8B1R - chains B and C of the 5 polymer chains in the assembly; structure by electron microscopy, 3.20 A resolution.

# Chain B
Molecule: RecBCD enzyme subunit RecB
Organism: Escherichia coli
Notes: EC 3.1.11.5
UniProt: A0A024LB08 (A0A024LB08_ECOLX); residues 1-1180 here = UniProt positions 1-1180
Chain sequence (1180 residues; numbered 1 to 1180; the number before each row is that of its first residue):
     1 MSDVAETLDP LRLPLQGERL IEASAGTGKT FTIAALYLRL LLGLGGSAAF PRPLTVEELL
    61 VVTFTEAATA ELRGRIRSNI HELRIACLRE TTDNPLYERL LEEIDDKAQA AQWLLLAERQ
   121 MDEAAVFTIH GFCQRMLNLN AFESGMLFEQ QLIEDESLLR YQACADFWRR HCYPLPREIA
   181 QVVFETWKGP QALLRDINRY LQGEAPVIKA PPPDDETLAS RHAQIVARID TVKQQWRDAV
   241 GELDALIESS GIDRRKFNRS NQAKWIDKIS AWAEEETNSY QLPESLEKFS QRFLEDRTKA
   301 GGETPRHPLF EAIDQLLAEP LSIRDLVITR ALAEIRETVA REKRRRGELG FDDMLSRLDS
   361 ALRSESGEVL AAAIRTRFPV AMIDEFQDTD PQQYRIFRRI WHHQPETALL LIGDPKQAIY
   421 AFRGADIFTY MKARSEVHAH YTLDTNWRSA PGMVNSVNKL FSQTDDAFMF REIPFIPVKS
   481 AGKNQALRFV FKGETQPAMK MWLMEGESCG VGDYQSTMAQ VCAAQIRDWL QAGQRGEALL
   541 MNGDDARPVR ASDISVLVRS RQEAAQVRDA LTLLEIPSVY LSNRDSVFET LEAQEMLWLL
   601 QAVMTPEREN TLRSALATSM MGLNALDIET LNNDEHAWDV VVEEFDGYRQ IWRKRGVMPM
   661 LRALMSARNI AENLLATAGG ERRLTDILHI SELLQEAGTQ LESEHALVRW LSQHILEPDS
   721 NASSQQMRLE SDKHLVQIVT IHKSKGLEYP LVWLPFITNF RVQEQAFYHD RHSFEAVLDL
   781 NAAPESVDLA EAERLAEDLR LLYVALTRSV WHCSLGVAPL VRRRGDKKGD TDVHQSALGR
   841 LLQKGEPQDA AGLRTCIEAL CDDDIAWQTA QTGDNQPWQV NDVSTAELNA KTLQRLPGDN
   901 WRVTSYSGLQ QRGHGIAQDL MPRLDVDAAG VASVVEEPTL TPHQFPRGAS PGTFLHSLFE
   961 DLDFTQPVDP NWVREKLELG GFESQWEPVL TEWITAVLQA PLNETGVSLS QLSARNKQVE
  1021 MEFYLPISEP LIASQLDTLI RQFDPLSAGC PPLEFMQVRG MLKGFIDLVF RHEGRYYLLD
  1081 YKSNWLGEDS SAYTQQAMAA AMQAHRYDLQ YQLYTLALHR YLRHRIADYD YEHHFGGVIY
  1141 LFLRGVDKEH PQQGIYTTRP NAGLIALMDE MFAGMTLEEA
Not modelled in the structure: 1-4, 1175-1180
Metal / ion sites: Mg2+: Asp-1067, Asp-1080, Tyr-1081

# Chain C
Molecule: RecBCD enzyme subunit RecC
Organism: Escherichia coli
Notes: EC 3.1.11.5
UniProt: P07648 (RECC_ECOLI); residue numbers follow UniProt; this construct covers 1-1122
Chain sequence (1122 residues; row label = number of the first residue in the row):
     1 MLRVYHSNRL DVLEALMEFI VERERLDDPF EPEMILVQST GMAQWLQMTL SQKFGIAANI
    61 DFPLPASFIW DMFVRVLPEI PKESAFNKQS MSWKLMTLLP QLLEREDFTL LRHYLTDDSD
   121 KRKLFQLSSK AADLFDQYLV YRPDWLAQWE TGHLVEGLGE AQAWQAPLWK ALVEYTHQLG
   181 QPRWHRANLY QRFIETLESA TTCPPGLPSR VFICGISALP PVYLQALQAL GKHIEIHLLF
   241 TNPCRYYWGD IKDPAYLAKL LTRQRRHSFE DRELPLFRDS ENAGQLFNSD GEQDVGNPLL
   301 ASWGKLGRDY IYLLSDLESS QELDAFVDVT PDNLLHNIQS DILELENRAV AGVNIEEFSR
   361 SDNKRPLDPL DSSITFHVCH SPQREVEVLH DRLLAMLEED PTLTPRDIIV MVADIDSYSP
   421 FIQAVFGSAP ADRYLPYAIS DRRARQSHPV LEAFISLLSL PDSRFVSEDV LALLDVPVLA
   481 ARFDITEEGL RYLRQWVNES GIRWGIDDDN VRELELPATG QHTWRFGLTR MLLGYAMESA
   541 QGEWQSVLPY DESSGLIAEL VGHLASLLMQ LNIWRRGLAQ ERPLEEWLPV CRDMLNAFFL
   601 PDAETEAAMT LIEQQWQAII AEGLGAQYGD AVPLSLLRDE LAQRLDQERI SQRFLAGPVN
   661 ICTLMPMRSI PFKVVCLLGM NDGVYPRQLA PLGFDLMSQK PKRGDRSRRD DDRYLFLEAL
   721 ISAQQKLYIS YIGRSIQDNS ERFPSVLVQE LIDYIGQSHY LPGDEALNCD ESEARVKAHL
   781 TCLHTRMPFD PQNYQPGERQ SYAREWLPAA SQAGKAHSEF VQPLPFTLPE TVPLETLQRF
   841 WAHPVRAFFQ MRLQVNFRTE DSEIPDTEPF ILEGLSRYQI NQQLLNALVE QDDAERLFRR
   901 FRAAGDLPYG AFGEIFWETQ CQEMQQLADR VIACRQPGQS MEIDLACNGV QITGWLPQVQ
   961 PDGLLRWRPS LLSVAQGMQL WLEHLVYCAS GGNGESRLFL RKDGEWRFPP LAAEQALHYL
  1021 SQLIEGYREG MSAPLLVLPE SGGAWLKTCY DAQNDAMLDD DSTLQKARTK FLQAYEGNMM
  1081 VRGEGDDIWY QRLWRQLTPE TMEAIVEQSQ RFLLPLFRFN QS
Not modelled in the structure: 1122
Swiss-Prot annotation at these positions:
  - natural variant: Gln-647 to Leu-655 (sequence variant, change not given here; In recC-1004)
  - mutagenesis: Gln-38 (Q38A: Acts at variant Chi sequences), Leu-64 (L64A: Does not act at Chi), Trp-70 (W70A: Does not act at Chi), Asp-133 (D133A: Does not act at Chi), Leu-134 (L134A: Acts at variant Chi sequences), Asp-136 (D136A: Does not act at Chi), Gln-137 (Q137A: Acts at variant Chi sequences), Arg-142 (R142A: Acts at variant Chi sequences), Arg-186 (R186A/C/H: Does not act at Chi), Asp-705 (D705A/H: Acts at variant Chi sequences)

# Interface between chain B and chain C
Residue-residue contacts - 247 pairs, chain B then chain C:
  Ala-67(B) with Arg-742(C)
  Ala-70(B) with Phe-743(C)
  Glu-71(B) with Phe-743(C)
  Arg-73(B) with Asp-682(C)
  Gly-74(B) with Phe-743(C)
  Arg-77(B) with Gln-749(C); Asp-753(C), salt bridge
  Leu-88(B) with Val-353(C)
  Arg-89(B) with Ala-351(C); Phe-358(C); Cys-769(C), hydrogen bond; Asp-770(C), salt bridge
  Arg-119(B) with Arg-709(C); Arg-713(C), hydrogen bond (backbone-side chain)
  Met-121(B) with Val-746(C), hydrophobic
  Asp-122(B) with Pro-686(C); Arg-709(C), salt bridge; Val-746(C)
  Glu-123(B) with Arg-709(C), salt bridge
  Arg-135(B) with Gln-688(C), hydrogen bond
  Leu-139(B) with Leu-692(C)
  Ala-141(B) with Tyr-114(C)
  Phe-142(B) with Leu-110(C), hydrophobic; Tyr-114(C); Leu-127(C), hydrophobic; Trp-164(C), hydrophobic
  Gly-145(B) with Tyr-114(C); Lys-123(C), hydrogen bond (backbone-side chain)
  Met-146(B) with Tyr-114(C), hydrogen bond (backbone-side chain)
  Leu-147(B) with Arg-122(C); Lys-123(C); Gln-126(C)
  Phe-148(B) with Tyr-114(C); Gln-126(C), hydrogen bond (backbone-side chain); Lys-130(C); Phe-694(C), hydrophobic
  Glu-149(B) with Gln-126(C), hydrogen bond (backbone-side chain); Gln-643(C), hydrogen bond
  Tyr-161(B) with Thr-867(C)
  Gln-162(B) with Arg-464(C)
  Asp-166(B) with Arg-464(C), salt bridge; Leu-516(C)
  Trp-168(B) with Phe-870(C); Phe-912(C), hydrophobic
  Arg-169(B) with Trp-504(C); Pro-517(C); Thr-867(C), hydrogen bond; Glu-868(C), salt bridge
  Arg-170(B) with Leu-514(C); Glu-515(C), hydrogen bond (side chain-backbone); Leu-516(C)
  Cys-172(B) with Phe-912(C)
  Tyr-173(B) with Glu-868(C); Phe-870(C); Tyr-909(C), hydrophobic
  Arg-177(B) with Ala-911(C); Glu-914(C); Glu-918(C)
  Ala-180(B) with Ala-911(C), hydrophobic; Phe-912(C); Ile-915(C)
  Gln-181(B) with Ile-915(C)
  Lys-188(B) with Ile-871(C)
  Pro-190(B) with Phe-870(C)
  Arg-345(B) with Arg-122(C); Asp-462(C), hydrogen bond (side chain-backbone)
  Trp-598(B) with Phe-857(C), hydrophobic; Thr-859(C)
  Gln-601(B) with Thr-859(C); Glu-860(C), hydrogen bond (side chain-backbone)
  Met-604(B) with Glu-860(C)
  Thr-605(B) with Glu-860(C), hydrogen bond
  Arg-608(B) with Arg-491(C); Glu-860(C), salt bridge
  Thr-611(B) with Glu-860(C)
  Arg-613(B) with Leu-853(C); Gln-854(C), hydrogen bond (side chain-backbone)
  Ser-614(B) with Asn-856(C), hydrogen bond (side chain-backbone); Phe-857(C)
  Ala-617(B) with Phe-820(C); Val-855(C), hydrophobic; Phe-857(C), hydrophobic; Arg-1092(C), hydrogen bond (backbone-side chain)
  Thr-618(B) with Arg-1092(C)
  Ser-619(B) with His-817(C); Arg-1092(C)
  Gly-622(B) with His-817(C)
  Leu-623(B) with Phe-820(C)
  Asn-624(B) with Ser-818(C); Glu-819(C); Phe-820(C)
  Ala-625(B) with Phe-820(C), hydrogen bond (backbone-backbone); Leu-853(C), hydrophobic
  Leu-626(B) with Leu-824(C), hydrophobic
  Glu-629(B) with Leu-824(C); Arg-852(C), salt bridge
  Asn-632(B) with Leu-853(C), hydrogen bond (side chain-backbone)
  Arg-655(B) with Gly-427(C), hydrogen bond (side chain-backbone); Tyr-434(C)
  Met-658(B) with Gln-383(C)
  Pro-659(B) with Ala-424(C); Ser-428(C)
  Arg-662(B) with Gln-383(C); Glu-387(C), salt bridge; Ser-428(C); Glu-805(C), salt bridge; Trp-806(C)
  Ala-671(B) with Trp-806(C), hydrophobic
  Glu-672(B) with Pro-808(C); Ala-809(C)
  Asn-673(B) with Lys-815(C); His-817(C)
  Leu-674(B) with His-817(C)
  Leu-675(B) with Phe-789(C), hydrophobic; Ala-809(C), hydrophobic
  Ala-676(B) with Gly-814(C); Lys-815(C)
  Thr-677(B) with Ala-816(C); His-817(C), hydrogen bond (side chain-backbone)
  Leu-684(B) with Phe-789(C), hydrophobic
  Leu-688(B) with Met-787(C), hydrophobic
  Glu-692(B) with Gln-383(C)
  Gln-695(B) with Pro-420(C)
  Glu-696(B) with Phe-421(C)
  Thr-699(B) with Pro-420(C)
  Glu-702(B) with Pro-449(C); Ser-456(C); Val-476(C)
  Ser-703(B) with Asp-475(C)
  His-705(B) with Asp-475(C); Arg-494(C), hydrogen bond; Asp-861(C)
  Arg-709(B) with Glu-468(C), salt bridge; Asp-469(C), salt bridge; Glu-863(C)
  Ser-712(B) with Glu-863(C), hydrogen bond
  Gln-713(B) with Glu-863(C)
  Ser-723(B) with Gln-737(C)
  Gln-726(B) with Gln-737(C)
  Met-727(B) with Gln-737(C)
  Arg-728(B) with Ile-736(C); Arg-786(C)
  Leu-729(B) with Ile-736(C); Gln-737(C), hydrogen bond (backbone-backbone); Arg-786(C), hydrogen bond (backbone-side chain)
  Asp-732(B) with Asn-739(C), hydrogen bond
  Lys-743(B) with Asp-738(C), salt bridge
  Leu-888(B) with Pro-791(C), hydrophobic; Tyr-794(C); Leu-807(C)
  Asn-889(B) with Tyr-794(C); Gln-800(C), hydrogen bond (backbone-side chain)
  Ala-890(B) with Tyr-794(C), hydrophobic; Gln-800(C); Ser-801(C); Leu-807(C)
  Lys-891(B) with Gln-800(C); Ser-801(C), hydrogen bond (backbone-backbone); Tyr-802(C)
  Thr-892(B) with Glu-398(C); Tyr-802(C)
  Leu-893(B) with Leu-394(C), hydrophobic
  Arg-895(B) with Leu-397(C), hydrogen bond (side chain-backbone); Asp-400(C), hydrogen bond (side chain-backbone); Pro-401(C), hydrogen bond (side chain-backbone); Leu-403(C), hydrogen bond (side chain-backbone)
  Leu-896(B) with Asp-432(C)
  Pro-897(B) with Leu-397(C), hydrophobic; Tyr-434(C)
  Asp-899(B) with Pro-436(C)
  Trp-901(B) with Arg-406(C); Ala-656(C); Gly-657(C)
  Arg-902(B) with Ala-656(C)
  Val-903(B) with Met-48(C), hydrophobic; Leu-655(C); Ala-656(C), hydrogen bond (backbone-backbone)
  Gly-913(B) with Ala-603(C)
  His-914(B) with Glu-604(C)
  Ile-916(B) with Glu-604(C)
  Ala-917(B) with Ala-603(C); Ala-607(C)
  Asp-919(B) with Ile-650(C); Gln-652(C); Arg-653(C)
  Leu-920(B) with Ser-447(C); Ala-607(C), hydrophobic; Ala-608(C); Ile-650(C), hydrophobic
  Met-921(B) with Ala-607(C); Gln-614(C)
  Pro-922(B) with Gln-652(C)
  Leu-924(B) with Thr-610(C)
  Ala-929(B) with Glu-606(C)
  Gly-930(B) with Glu-606(C), hydrogen bond (backbone-side chain)
  Val-931(B) with Pro-601(C), hydrophobic; Glu-606(C)
  Gly-948(B) with Glu-606(C)
  Ala-949(B) with Glu-606(C), hydrogen bond (backbone-side chain)
  Ser-950(B) with Arg-592(C), hydrogen bond; Thr-610(C); Glu-613(C), hydrogen bond
  Pro-951(B) with Arg-592(C)
  Glu-978(B) with Leu-588(C)
  Leu-979(B) with Leu-588(C); Gln-617(C)
  Gly-980(B) with Arg-592(C), hydrogen bond (backbone-side chain)
  Gly-981(B) with Pro-589(C)
  Phe-982(B) with Arg-592(C)
  Arg-1015(B) with Phe-30(C)
  Asn-1016(B) with Phe-30(C)
  Gln-1018(B) with Phe-30(C); Asn-59(C), hydrogen bond
  Met-1021(B) with Asn-59(C)
  Glu-1022(B) with Ala-57(C); Ala-58(C); Asn-59(C)
  Phe-1023(B) with Ala-57(C); Ala-58(C), hydrophobic
  Tyr-1024(B) with Gln-47(C); Ser-51(C); Ile-56(C); Ala-57(C), hydrogen bond (backbone-backbone)
  Leu-1025(B) with Gly-55(C)
  Pro-1026(B) with Ser-51(C); Gly-55(C)
  Met-1061(B) with Met-48(C); Ser-51(C)
  Val-1069(B) with Phe-30(C)
  Phe-1070(B) with Phe-30(C), hydrophobic
  Arg-1071(B) with Asp-28(C), salt bridge; Pro-29(C); Phe-30(C)
  Tyr-1076(B) with Pro-29(C)
  Ala-1117(B) with Ile-56(C)
  Arg-1120(B) with Gly-55(C), hydrogen bond (side chain-backbone); Ile-56(C)
  Tyr-1121(B) with Pro-29(C), hydrogen bond (side chain-backbone); Ile-56(C); Ala-58(C), hydrophobic; Asn-59(C), hydrogen bond
  His-1124(B) with Arg-25(C), hydrogen bond (backbone-side chain); Phe-54(C)
  Arg-1125(B) with Leu-26(C); Asp-28(C); Pro-29(C), hydrogen bond (side chain-backbone); Glu-31(C), hydrogen bond (side chain-backbone)
Also at the interface, not in a pair above, chain B (158 interface residues in all): Arg-75, His-81, Asn-138, Pro-176, Val-183, Phe-184, Ser-366, Glu-607, Asn-610, Met-620, Ile-628, Met-665, Ser-666, Thr-685, Ala-706, Leu-716, Glu-730, Gln-894, Gly-898, Ala-928, Lys-1017, Lys-1063
Also at the interface, not in a pair above, chain C (171 interface residues in all): Gln-52, Leu-111, His-113, Pro-298, Ala-301, Ser-302, Gly-352, Pro-405, Ala-429, Ala-431, Leu-435, Glu-452, Ala-453, Ala-472, Glu-488, Thr-519, Leu-611, Pro-658, Ala-690, Pro-691, Gly-693, Glu-750, Gln-795, Gly-797, Ala-803, Arg-804, Ala-810, Ser-811, Ala-813, Gln-822, Pro-825, Arg-858

# Overview
Chain B and chain C form an interface of 158 and 171 residues respectively, with 45 hydrogen bonds and 14 salt
bridges. Among the polar pairs are Arg-77(B)/Asp-753(C), Arg-89(B)/Asp-770(C) and Asp-122(B)/Arg-709(C).
Asp-1067(B), Asp-1080(B) and Tyr-1081(B) coordinate Mg2+. From UniProt: 10 mutagenesis sites on chain C.
Chain B is RecBCD enzyme subunit RecB and chain C is RecBCD enzyme subunit RecC, both from Escherichia coli;
the structure, RecBCD in complex with the phage protein gp5.9, was determined by electron microscopy,
deposited together with 8B1T and 8B1U.
